8BOE - chain AAA; structure by X-ray diffraction, 1.55 A resolution.

== Chain AAA ==
Name: Carbonic anhydrase 2
Source organism: Homo sapiens
Notes: EC 4.2.1.1
UniProt: P00918 (CAH2_HUMAN); the author numbering skips numbers that UniProt does not, so the offset changes along the chain: 1-125 = UniProt 1-125; 127-261 = UniProt 126-260
Amino-acid sequence (260 residues; each row starts with the number of its first residue; note: 1 number in that range is skipped by the numbering (no residue carries it; nothing is unmodelled there)):
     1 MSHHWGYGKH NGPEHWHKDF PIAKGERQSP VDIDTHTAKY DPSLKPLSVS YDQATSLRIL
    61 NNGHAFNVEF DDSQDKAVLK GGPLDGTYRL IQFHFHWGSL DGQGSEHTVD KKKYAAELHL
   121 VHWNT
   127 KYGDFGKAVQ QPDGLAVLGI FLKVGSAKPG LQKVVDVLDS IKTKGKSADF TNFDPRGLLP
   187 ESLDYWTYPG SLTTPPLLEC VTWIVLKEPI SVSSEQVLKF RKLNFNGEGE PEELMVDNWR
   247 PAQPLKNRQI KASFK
Not modelled in the structure: 1-3
Ion coordination: Zn2+: H94, H96, H119 (together with QKO)
Residues lining bound ligands: QKO (1-[(3R)-1-(6-nitropyridin-2-yl)pyrrolidin-3-yl]-3-(4-sulfamoylphenyl)thiourea): R58, E69, I91, Q92, H94, H96, E106, H119, V121, F131, V143, S197, L198, T199, T200, P202, W209
Swiss-Prot annotation at these positions:
  - active site: H64 (Proton donor/acceptor)
  - binding site (Zn(2+)): H94, H96, H119
  - binding site (substrate): T199, T200
  - site: Y7 (Fine-tunes the proton-transfer properties of H-64), N62 (Fine-tunes the proton-transfer properties of H-64), N67 (Fine-tunes the proton-transfer properties of H-64), Q92 (Involved in the binding of some activators, including histamine and L-histidine)
  - modified residue: S2 (N-acetylserine), S166 (Phosphoserine), S173 (Phosphoserine)
From the paper describing this entry:
  - binding site for QKO: E69, I91, F131, T199

== In short ==
Chain AAA binds compound QKO. The Zn2+ site is built by H94, H96 and H119. From UniProt: active-site residue
H64, 3 Zn2+-binding residues and substrate-binding residues T199 and T200. From the paper: a binding site for
QKO at E69, I91 and F131 among others.
Chain AAA is Carbonic anhydrase 2 (Homo sapiens); the structure, Human Carbonic Anhydrase I in complex with
(S)-4-(3-(1-(6-nitropyridin-2-yl)pyrrolidin-3-yl)thioureido)benzenesulfonamide, was determined by X-ray
diffraction together with 8BJX from the same study.
